PDB entry 6SWH | X-ray diffraction, 2.80 A resolution | chains A and C of the 3 polymer chains in the assembly

[Chain A]
Protein: Chaperone protein FimC
From: Escherichia coli (strain K12)
Reference sequence: P31697 (FIMC_ECOLI); residues 1-205 here correspond to UniProt positions 37-241 (UniProt number = residue number + 36)
Amino-acid sequence (205 residues; row label = number of the first residue in the row):
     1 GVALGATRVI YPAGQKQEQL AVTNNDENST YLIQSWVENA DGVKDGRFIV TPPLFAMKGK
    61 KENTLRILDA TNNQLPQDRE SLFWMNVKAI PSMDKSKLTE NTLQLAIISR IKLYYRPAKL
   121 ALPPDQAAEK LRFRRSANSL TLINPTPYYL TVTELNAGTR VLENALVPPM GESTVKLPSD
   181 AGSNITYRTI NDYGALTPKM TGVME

[Chain C]
Protein: Type-1 fimbrial protein, A chain
From: Escherichia coli (strain K12)
Reference sequence: P04128 (FIMA1_ECOLI); residues 14-159 here correspond to UniProt positions 37-182 (UniProt number = residue number + 23)
Amino-acid sequence (153 residues; numbered 7 to 159; the number before each row is that of its first residue):
     7 MHHHHHHGEV VNAACAVDAG SVDQTVQLGQ VRTASLAQEG ATSSAVGFNI QLNDCDTNVA
    67 SKAAVAFLGT AIDAGHTNVL ALQSSAAGSA TNVGVQILDR TGAALTLDGA TFSSETTLNN
   127 GTNTIPFQAR YFATGAATPG AANADATFKV QYQ
Not modelled in the structure: 7-24, 57-69, 121-129, 159
Sequence notes: initiating methionine (7); expression tag (8-13)

[How chain A and chain C interact]
Contacting residue pairs - 10 pairs, chain A then chain C:
  Gly-5(A) with Gln-36(C); Arg-38(C)
  Thr-23(A) with Arg-38(C)
  Glu-62(A) with Arg-38(C), salt bridge
  Asp-125(A) with Ala-92(C); Ala-93(C)
  Asn-191(A) with Ala-93(C), hydrogen bond (side chain-backbone)
  Tyr-193(A) with Pro-145(C); Gly-146(C)
  Ala-195(A) with Pro-145(C)
Other interface residues (no listed pair), chain A (9 interface residues in all): Ala-21, Gly-194
Other interface residues (no listed pair), chain C (8 interface residues in all): Gly-94, Ala-147

[Summary]
Chain A and chain C form an interface of 9 and 8 residues respectively; the contacts include 1 hydrogen bond
and 1 salt bridge. Polar contacts include Glu-62(A)/Arg-38(C) and Asn-191(A)/Ala-93(C).
Chain A is Chaperone protein FimC and chain C is Type-1 fimbrial protein, A chain, both from Escherichia coli
(strain K12); the structure, Crystal structure of the ternary complex between the type 1 pilus proteins FimC,
FimI and FimA ..., was determined by X-ray diffraction.
